1TZH - chains W and A of the 6 polymer chains in the assembly; structure by X-ray diffraction, 2.60 A resolution.

Chain W:
Molecule: Vascular endothelial growth factor A
From: Homo sapiens
UniProtKB: P15692 (VEGFA_HUMAN); residues 8-109 here correspond to UniProt positions 34-135 (UniProt number = residue number + 26)
Sequence (102 residues; each row starts with the number of its first residue):
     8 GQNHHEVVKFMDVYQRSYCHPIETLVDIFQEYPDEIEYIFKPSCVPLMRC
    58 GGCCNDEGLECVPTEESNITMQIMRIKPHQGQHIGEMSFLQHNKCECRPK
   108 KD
Not modelled in the structure: 8-13, 108-109
Disulfide bonds: C26-C68, C57-C102, C61-C104

Chain A:
Molecule: Fab YADS1 Light Chain
From: Mus musculus
Notes: antibody fragment or engineered binder
Sequence (213 residues; row label = number of the first residue in the row; note: 1 number in that range is skipped by the numbering (no residue carries it; nothing is unmodelled there)):
     1 DIQMTQSPSSLSASVGDRVTITCRASQASYSSVAWYQQKPGKAPKLLIYA
    51 ASYLYSGVPSRFSGSGSGTDFTLTISSLQPEDFATYYCQ
    91 SSASPATFGQGTKVEIKRTVAAPSVFIFPPSDEQLKSGTASVVCLLNNFY
   141 PREAKVQWKVDNALQSGNSQESVTEQDSKDSTYSLSSTLTLSKADYEKHK
   191 VYACEVTHQGLSSPVTKSFNRGEC
Not modelled in the structure: 212-214
Disulfide bonds: C23-C88, C134-C194

Chain W / chain A interface:
Pairs across the interface (13; chain W residue first):
  I46(W) with Y30(A), hydrophobic
  I83(W) with Y30(A), hydrophobic
  P85(W) with Y30(A)
  H86(W) with S29(A), hydrogen bond (side chain-backbone); Y30(A), hydrogen bond (backbone-backbone); S32(A); A50(A)
  Q87(W) with S32(A), hydrogen bond (backbone-side chain); A50(A)
  G88(W) with S32(A); S92(A)
  Q89(W) with S92(A); A93(A)
Interface residues without a listed pair, chain W (8 interface residues in all): K84
Interface residues without a listed pair, chain A (9 interface residues in all): Y53, S67, S94

Summary:
The interface between chain W and chain A involves 8 residues on one side and 9 on the other, with 3 hydrogen
bonds. Among the polar pairs are H86(W)-S29(A), Q87(W)-S32(A) and H86(W)-Y30(A).
Chain W is Vascular endothelial growth factor A (Homo sapiens) and chain A is Fab YADS1 Light Chain (Mus
musculus); the structure, Crystal Structure of the Fab YADS1 Complexed with h-VEGF, was determined by X-ray
diffraction.
